Entry 8BOT (electron microscopy, 7.76 A resolution (low resolution: residue-level contacts below are approximate; hydrogen-bond / salt-bridge calls are withheld)); this record covers chains S and V of the 25 polymer chains in the assembly.

== Chain S ==
Molecule: DNA-dependent protein kinase catalytic subunit
From: Homo sapiens
Notes: EC 2.7.11.1
UniProt: P78527 (PRKDC_HUMAN); residue numbers follow UniProt; this construct covers 1-4128
Sequence (4128 residues; numbered 1 to 4128; the number before each row is that of its first residue):
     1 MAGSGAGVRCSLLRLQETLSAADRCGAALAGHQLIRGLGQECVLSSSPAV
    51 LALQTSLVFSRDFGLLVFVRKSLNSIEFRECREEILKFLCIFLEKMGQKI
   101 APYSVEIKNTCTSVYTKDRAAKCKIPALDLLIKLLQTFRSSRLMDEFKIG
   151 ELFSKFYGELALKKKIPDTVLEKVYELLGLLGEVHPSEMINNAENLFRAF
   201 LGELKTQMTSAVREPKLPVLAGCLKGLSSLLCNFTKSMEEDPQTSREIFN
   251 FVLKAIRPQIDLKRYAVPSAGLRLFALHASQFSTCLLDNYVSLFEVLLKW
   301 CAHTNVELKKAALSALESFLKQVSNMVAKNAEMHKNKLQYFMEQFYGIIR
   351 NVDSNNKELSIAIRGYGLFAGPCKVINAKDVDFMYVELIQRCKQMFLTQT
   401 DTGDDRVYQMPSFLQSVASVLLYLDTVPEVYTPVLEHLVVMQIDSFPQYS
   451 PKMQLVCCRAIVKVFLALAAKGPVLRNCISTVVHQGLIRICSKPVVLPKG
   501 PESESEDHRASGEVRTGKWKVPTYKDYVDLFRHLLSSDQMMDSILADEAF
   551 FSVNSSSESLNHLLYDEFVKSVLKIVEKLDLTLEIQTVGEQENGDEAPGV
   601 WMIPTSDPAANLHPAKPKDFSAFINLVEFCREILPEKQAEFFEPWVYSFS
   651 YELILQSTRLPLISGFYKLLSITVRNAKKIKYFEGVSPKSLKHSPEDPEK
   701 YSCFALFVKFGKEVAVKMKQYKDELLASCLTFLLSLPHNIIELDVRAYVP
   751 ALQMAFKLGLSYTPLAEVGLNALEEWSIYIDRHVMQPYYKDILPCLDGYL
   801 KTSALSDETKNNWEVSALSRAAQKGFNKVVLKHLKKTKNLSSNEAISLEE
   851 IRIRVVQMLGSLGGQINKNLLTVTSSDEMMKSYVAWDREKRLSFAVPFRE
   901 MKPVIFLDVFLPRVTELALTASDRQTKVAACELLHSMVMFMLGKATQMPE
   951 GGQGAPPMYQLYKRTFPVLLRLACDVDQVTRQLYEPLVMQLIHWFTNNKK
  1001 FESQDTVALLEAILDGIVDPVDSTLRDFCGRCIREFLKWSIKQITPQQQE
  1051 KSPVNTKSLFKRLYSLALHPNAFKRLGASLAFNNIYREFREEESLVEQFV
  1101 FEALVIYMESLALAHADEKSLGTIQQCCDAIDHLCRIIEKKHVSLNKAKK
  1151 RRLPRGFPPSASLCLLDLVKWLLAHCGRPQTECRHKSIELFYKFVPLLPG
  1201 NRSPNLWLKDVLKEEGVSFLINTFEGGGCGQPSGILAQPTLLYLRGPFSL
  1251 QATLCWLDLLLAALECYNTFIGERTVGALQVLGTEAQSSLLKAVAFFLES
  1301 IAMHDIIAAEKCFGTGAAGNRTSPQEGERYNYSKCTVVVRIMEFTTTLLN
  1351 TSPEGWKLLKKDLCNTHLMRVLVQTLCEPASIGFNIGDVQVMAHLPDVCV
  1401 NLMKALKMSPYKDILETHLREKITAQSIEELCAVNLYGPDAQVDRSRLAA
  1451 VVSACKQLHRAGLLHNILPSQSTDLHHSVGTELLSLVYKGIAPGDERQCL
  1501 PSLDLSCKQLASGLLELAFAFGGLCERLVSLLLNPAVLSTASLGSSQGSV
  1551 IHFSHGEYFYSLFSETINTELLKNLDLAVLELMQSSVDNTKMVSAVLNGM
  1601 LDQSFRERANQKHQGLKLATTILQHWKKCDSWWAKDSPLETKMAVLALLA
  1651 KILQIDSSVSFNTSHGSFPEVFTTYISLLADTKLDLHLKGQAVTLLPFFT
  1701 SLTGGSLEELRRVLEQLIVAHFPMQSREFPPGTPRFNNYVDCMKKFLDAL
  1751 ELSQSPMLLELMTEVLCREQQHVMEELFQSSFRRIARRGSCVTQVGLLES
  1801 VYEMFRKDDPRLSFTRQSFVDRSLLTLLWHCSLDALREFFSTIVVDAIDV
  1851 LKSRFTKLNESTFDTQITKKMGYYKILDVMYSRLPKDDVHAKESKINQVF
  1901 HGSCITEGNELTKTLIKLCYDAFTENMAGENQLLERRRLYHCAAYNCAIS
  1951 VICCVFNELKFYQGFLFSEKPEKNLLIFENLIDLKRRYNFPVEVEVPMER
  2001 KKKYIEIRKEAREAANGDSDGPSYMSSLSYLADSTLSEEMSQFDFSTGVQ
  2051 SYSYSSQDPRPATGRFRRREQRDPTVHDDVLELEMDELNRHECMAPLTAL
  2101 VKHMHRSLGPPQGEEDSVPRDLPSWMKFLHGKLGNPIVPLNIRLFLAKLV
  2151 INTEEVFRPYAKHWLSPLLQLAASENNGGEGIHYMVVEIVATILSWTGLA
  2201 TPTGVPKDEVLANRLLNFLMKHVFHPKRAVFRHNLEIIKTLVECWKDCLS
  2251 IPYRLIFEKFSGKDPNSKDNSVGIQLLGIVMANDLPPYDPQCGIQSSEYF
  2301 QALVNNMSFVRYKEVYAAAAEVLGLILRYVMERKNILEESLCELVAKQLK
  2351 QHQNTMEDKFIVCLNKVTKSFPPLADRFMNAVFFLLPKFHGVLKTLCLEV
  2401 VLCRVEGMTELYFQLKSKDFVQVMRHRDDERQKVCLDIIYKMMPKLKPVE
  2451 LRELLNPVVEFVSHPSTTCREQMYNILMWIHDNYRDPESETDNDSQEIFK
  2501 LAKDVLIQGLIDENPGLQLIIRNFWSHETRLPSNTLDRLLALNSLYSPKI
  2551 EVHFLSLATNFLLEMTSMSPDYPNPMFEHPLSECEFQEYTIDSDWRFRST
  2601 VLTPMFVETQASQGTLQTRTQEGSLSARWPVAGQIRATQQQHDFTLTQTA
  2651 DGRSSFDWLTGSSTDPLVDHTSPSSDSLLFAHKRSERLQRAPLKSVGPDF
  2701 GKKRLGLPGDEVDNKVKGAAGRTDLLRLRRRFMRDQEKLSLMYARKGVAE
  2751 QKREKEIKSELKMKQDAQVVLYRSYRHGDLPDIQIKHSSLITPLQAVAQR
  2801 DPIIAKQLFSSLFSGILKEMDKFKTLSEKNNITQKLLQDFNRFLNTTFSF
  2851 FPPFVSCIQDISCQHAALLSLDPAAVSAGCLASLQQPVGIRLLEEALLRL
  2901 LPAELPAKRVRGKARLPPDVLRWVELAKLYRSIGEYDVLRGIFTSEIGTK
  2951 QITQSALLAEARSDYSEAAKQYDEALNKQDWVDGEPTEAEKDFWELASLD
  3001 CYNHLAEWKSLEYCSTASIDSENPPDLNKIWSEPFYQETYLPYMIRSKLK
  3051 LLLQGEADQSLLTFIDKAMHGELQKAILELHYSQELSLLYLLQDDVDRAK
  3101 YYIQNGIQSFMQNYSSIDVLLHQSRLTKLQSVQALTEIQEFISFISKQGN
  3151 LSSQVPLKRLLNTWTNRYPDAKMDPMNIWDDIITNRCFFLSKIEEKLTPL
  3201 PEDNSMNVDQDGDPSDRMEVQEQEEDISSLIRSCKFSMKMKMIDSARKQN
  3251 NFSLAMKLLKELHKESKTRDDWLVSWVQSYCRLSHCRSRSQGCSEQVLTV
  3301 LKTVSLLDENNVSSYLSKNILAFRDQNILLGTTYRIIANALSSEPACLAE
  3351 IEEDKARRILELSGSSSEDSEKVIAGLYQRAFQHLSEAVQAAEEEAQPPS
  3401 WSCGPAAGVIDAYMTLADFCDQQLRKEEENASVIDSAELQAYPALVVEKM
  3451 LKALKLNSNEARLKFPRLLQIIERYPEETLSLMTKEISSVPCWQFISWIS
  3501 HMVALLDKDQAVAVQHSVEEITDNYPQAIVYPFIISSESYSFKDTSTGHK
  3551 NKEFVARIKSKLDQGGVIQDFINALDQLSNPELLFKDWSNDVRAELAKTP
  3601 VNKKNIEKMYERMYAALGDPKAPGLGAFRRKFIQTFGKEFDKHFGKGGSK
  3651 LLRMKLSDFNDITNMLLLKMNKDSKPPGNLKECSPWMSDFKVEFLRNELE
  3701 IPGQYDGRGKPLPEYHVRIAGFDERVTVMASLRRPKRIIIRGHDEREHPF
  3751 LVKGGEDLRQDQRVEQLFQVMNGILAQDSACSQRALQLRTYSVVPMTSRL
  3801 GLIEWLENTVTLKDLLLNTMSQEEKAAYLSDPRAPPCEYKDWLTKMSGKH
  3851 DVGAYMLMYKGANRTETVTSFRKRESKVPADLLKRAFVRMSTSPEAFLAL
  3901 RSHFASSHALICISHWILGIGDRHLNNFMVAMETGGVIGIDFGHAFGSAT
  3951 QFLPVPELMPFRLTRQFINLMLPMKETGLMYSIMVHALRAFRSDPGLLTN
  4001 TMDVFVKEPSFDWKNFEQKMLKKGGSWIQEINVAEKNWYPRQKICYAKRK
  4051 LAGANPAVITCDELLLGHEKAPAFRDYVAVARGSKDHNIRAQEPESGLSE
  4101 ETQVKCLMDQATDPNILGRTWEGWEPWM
Unresolved in the structure: 1-9, 254-258, 350-355, 400-404, 499-518, 548-558, 587-609, 686-696, 804-825, 841-846, 872-878, 1241-1248, 1314-1321, 1493-1501, 1541-1549, 1700-1706, 1807-1814, 1853-1861, 1886-1908, 1927-1933, 1964-2089, 2109-2119, 2177-2178, 2487-2490, 2604-2720, 2902-2915, 3023-3028, 3198-3225, 3365-3367, 3396-3406, 3430-3440, 3540-3544, 3598-3600, 3648-3656, 3844-3850, 4016-4037
Swiss-Prot annotation at these positions:
  - region: Leu1503 to Leu1538 (Interaction with C1D), Glu2737 to Gln2765 (May split the end of the DNA molecule, with the two strands separating around the region), Val3728 to Arg3734 (G-loop), Gly3919 to Asn3927 (Catalytic loop), Gly3939 to Thr3964 (Activation loop)
  - site: Asp2020, Gly2021 (Cleavage)
  - modified residue: Lys117 (N6-acetyllysine), Ser511 (Phosphoserine), Ser687 (Phosphoserine), Lys828 (N6-acetyllysine), Ser841 (Phosphoserine), Ser893 (Phosphoserine), Ser1065 (Phosphoserine), Lys1209 (N6-acetyllysine), Lys1970 (N6-acetyllysine), Ser2056 (Phosphoserine), Lys2259 (N6-acetyllysine), Thr2535 (Phosphothreonine), Thr2609 (Phosphothreonine), Ser2612 (Phosphoserine), Thr2638 (Phosphothreonine), Thr2647 (Phosphothreonine), Ser2789 (Phosphoserine), Ser3205 (Phosphoserine), Lys3241 (N6-acetyllysine), Lys3260 (N6-acetyllysine) and 6 more in UniProt
  - natural variant: Lys263 (K263N: In a lung adenocarcinoma sample), Gly500 (G500S: In a metastatic melanoma sample), Arg1136 (R1136H: In a colorectal adenocarcinoma sample), Arg1447 (R1447M: In a lung squamous cell carcinoma sample), Ala1680 (A1680V: In a metastatic melanoma sample), Ser2810 (S2810N: In a metastatic melanoma sample), Gly2941 (G2941A: In a lung neuroendocrine carcinoma sample), Leu3062 (L3062R: In IMD26), Ala3574 (A3574V: In IMD26)
  - mutagenesis: Leu1510 (L1510P: Loss of interaction with C1D), Glu1516 to Leu1517 (Loss of interaction with C1D), Thr2609 (T2609A: Leads to radiation sensitivity and impaired DSB joining. Gives rise to reduced phosphorylation; when associated with A-2612), Ser2612 (S2612A: Reduced phosphorylation; when associated with A-2609), Thr2638 (T2638A: Alleviates phosphorylation, leaves a fully active enzyme with compromised cellular resistance to ionizing radiation without affecting DNA end joining; when associated with A-2647), Thr2647 (T2647A: Alleviates phosphorylation, leaves a fully active enzyme with compromised cellular resistance to ionizing radiation without affecting DNA end joining; when associated with A-2638)

== Chain V ==
Molecule: 28-nt DNA strand
Sequence (28 nucleotides; row label = number of the first residue in the row):
    18 GCTAATAAACTAAAAACTATTATTATGG

== How chain S and chain V interact ==
Contacting residue pairs (29; chain S residue first):
  Lys163(S) - DA31(V)
  Lys164(S) - DA31(V)
  Ile166(S) - DA31(V)
  Asp261(S) - DT40(V)
  Asp261(S) - DT41(V)
  Leu262(S) - DT40(V)
  Leu262(S) - DT41(V)
  Leu262(S) - DA42(V)
  Lys263(S) - DT40(V)
  Lys263(S) - DT41(V)
  Lys263(S) - DA42(V)
  Arg264(S) - DT40(V)
  Arg264(S) - DT41(V)
  Tyr265(S) - DT40(V)
  Tyr265(S) - DT41(V)
  Ala266(S) - DT40(V)
  Ala266(S) - DT41(V)
  Val267(S) - DT40(V)
  Val267(S) - DT41(V)
  Thr304(S) - DA42(V)
  Asn305(S) - DT41(V)
  Asn305(S) - DA42(V)
  Arg2228(S) - DT43(V)
  Arg2228(S) - DG44(V)
  Lys2738(S) - DG44(V)
  Leu2741(S) - DG45(V)
  Met2742(S) - DG44(V)
  Met2742(S) - DG45(V)
  Arg2745(S) - DG45(V)
Also at the interface, not in a pair above, chain S (19 interface residues in all): Lys165, Pro268

== Summary ==
19 residues of chain S face 7 of chain V across their interface. UniProt lists 7 mutagenesis sites on chain S.
Chain S is DNA-dependent protein kinase catalytic subunit (Homo sapiens) and chain V is a 28-nt DNA strand;
the structure, Cryo-EM structure of NHEJ supercomplex(trimer), was determined by electron microscopy.
